PDB entry 7MI9 | electron microscopy, 3.89 A resolution | chains A and H of the 10 polymer chains in the assembly

[Chain A]
Name: CRISPR-associated exonuclease Cas4/endonuclease Cas1 fusion
Organism: Geobacter sulfurreducens
Notes: EC 3.1.-.-, 3.1.12.1
UniProt: Q74H36 (CS4F1_GEOSL); residue numbers follow UniProt; this construct covers 1-559
Amino-acid sequence (559 residues; each row starts with the number of its first residue):
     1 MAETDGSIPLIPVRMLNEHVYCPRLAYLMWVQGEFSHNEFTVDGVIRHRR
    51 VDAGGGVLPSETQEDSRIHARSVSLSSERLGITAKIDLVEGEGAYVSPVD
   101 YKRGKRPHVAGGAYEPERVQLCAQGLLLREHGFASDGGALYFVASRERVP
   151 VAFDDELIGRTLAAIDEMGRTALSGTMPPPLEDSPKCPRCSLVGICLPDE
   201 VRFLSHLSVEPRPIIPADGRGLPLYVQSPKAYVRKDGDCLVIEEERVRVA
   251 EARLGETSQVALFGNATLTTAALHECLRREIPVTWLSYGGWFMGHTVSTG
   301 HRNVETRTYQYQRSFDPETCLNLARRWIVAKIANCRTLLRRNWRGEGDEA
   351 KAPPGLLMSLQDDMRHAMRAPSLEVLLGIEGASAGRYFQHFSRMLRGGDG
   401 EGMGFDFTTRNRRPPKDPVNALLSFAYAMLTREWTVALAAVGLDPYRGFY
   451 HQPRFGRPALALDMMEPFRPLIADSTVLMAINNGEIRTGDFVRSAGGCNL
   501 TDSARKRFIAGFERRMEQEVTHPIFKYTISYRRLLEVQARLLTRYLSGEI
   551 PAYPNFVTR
Not modelled in the structure: 1-210, 559
Swiss-Prot annotation at these positions:
  - binding site ([4Fe-4S] cluster): Cys-22, Cys-187, Cys-190, Cys-196
  - binding site (Mn(2+)): Asp-87, Asp-100, Glu-380, His-451, Glu-466
What the authors report for this chain:
  - specificity-determining residues: Glu-18
  - specificity-determining residues: Arg-14, Leu-25, Leu-192 (by similarity / conservation)
  - mutagenesis - H48G, D100A: decreased catalytic activity
  - mutagenesis - S191A: decreased catalytic activity on Gsu-PAM
  - mutagenesis - E18Y: abolished catalytic activity on both PAMs

[Chain H]
Molecule: 72-nt DNA strand
Sequence (72 nucleotides; each row starts with the number of its first residue):
     3 CTGTGCCGTCCGTAACGTTGTCGATTTTTGTATTCCGGGGCCATGATGCC
    53 CCGGCCTCATTGAAGCGGCTTC

[Chain A / chain H interface]
Pairs across the interface - 5 pairs, chain A then chain H:
  Asp-218(A) with DC43(H), phosphate contact; DC44(H), phosphate contact
  Phe-525(A) with DA45(H), phosphate contact
  Tyr-527(A) with DC44(H), phosphate contact; DA45(H), phosphate contact
Also at the interface, not in a pair above, chain A (6 interface residues in all): Ile-214, Ile-215, Pro-216
Also at the interface, not in a pair above, chain H (5 interface residues in all): DG41, DG42

[In short]
The interface between chain A and chain H involves 6 residues on one side and 5 on the other. From the paper:
H48G and D100A of chain A reduce catalytic activity; specificity determinants Glu-18(A), Arg-14(A) and
Leu-25(A) among others; 4 substitutions were tested in all.
Chain A is CRISPR-associated exonuclease Cas4/endonuclease Cas1 fusion (Geobacter sulfurreducens) and chain H
is a 72-nt DNA strand; the structure, Full integration complex of Cas1/Cas2 from Cas4-containing system, was
determined by electron microscopy together with 7MI4, 7MI5, 7MIB and 7MID from the same study.
